Entry 5KG0 (X-ray diffraction, 1.60 A resolution); this record covers chains A and T of the 3 polymer chains in the assembly.

Chain A:
Name: DNA polymerase eta
Source organism: Homo sapiens
Notes: EC 2.7.7.7
UniProt: Q9Y253 (POLH_HUMAN); numbering as in UniProt (aligned over 1-432)
Chain sequence (435 residues; numbered -2 to 432; the number before each row is that of its first residue; numbers below 1 keep their minus sign (Gly-2 is residue -2)):
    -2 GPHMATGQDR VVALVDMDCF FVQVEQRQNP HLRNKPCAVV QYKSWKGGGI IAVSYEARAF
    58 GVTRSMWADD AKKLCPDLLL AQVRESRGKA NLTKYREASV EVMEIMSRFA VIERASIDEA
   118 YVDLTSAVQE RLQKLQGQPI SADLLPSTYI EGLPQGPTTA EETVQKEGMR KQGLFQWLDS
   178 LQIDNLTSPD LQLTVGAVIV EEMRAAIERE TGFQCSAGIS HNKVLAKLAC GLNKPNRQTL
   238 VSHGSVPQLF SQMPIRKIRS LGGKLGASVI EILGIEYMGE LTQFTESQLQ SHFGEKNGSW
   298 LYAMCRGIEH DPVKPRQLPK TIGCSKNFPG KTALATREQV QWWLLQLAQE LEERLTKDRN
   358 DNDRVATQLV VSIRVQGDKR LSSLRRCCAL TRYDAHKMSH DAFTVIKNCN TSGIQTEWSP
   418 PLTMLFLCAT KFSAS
Unresolved in the structure: 155-159
Differences from the reference sequence: expression tag (-2 to 0)
Swiss-Prot annotation at these positions:
  - binding site (Mg(2+)): Asp13, Met14, Asp115, Glu116
  - binding site (Mn(2+)): Asp13, Met14, Asp115, Glu116
  - binding site (a 2'-deoxyribonucleoside 5'-triphosphate): Arg61
  - natural variant: Val37 (deletion: In XPV), Leu75 (deletion: In XPV), Arg93 (R93P: In XPV), Arg111 (R111H: In XPV), Thr122 (T122P: In XPV), Gly153 (G153D: In a breast cancer sample), Thr191 (T191P: In XPV), Gly263 (G263V: In XPV), Val266 (V266D: In XPV), Gly295 (G295R: In XPV), Arg361 (R361S: In XPV)
  - mutagenesis: Tyr52 (Y52A/F: Reduces DNA polymerase activity; Y52E: Reduces DNA polymerase activity. Increases fidelity of replication and reduces translesion bypass), Arg61 (R61A: Reduces enzymatic activity by two-thirds), Ser62 (S62G: Increased DNA polymerase activity and translesion bypass compared to wild-type), Ala68 (A68S/V: Severe reduction in thymine dimer translesion bypass), Asn324 to Pro326 (Reduces binding to chromatin and to monoubiquitinated PCNA. Abolishes binding to monoubiquitinated PCNA; when associated with 705-E--H-713 Del)
Bound ions: Mn2+ site 1: Asp13, Asp115, Glu116 (together with 2'-deoxyadenosine 5'-triphosphate) (shared with 2 residues of chain P); Mn2+ site 2: Asp13, Met14, Asp115 (together with diphosphate) (shared with 1 residue of chain P)
Small-molecule neighbours: diphosphate / 2'-deoxyadenosine 5'-triphosphate: Asp13, Met14, Asp15, Cys16, Phe17, Phe18, Ile48, Ala49, Tyr52, Arg55, Arg61, Ile114, Asp115, Glu116, Lys231
What the authors report for this chain:
  - catalytic residues: Arg61 (proposed by the authors, not directly observed)

Chain T:
Molecule: 12-nt DNA strand
Sequence (12 nucleotides; numbered 1 to 12; the number before each row is that of its first residue):
     1 CATTATGACG CT
Small-molecule neighbours: diphosphate / 2'-deoxyadenosine 5'-triphosphate: DT3, DT4, DA5

Interface between chain A and chain T:
Pairs across the interface - 40 pairs, chain A then chain T:
  Gln38(A) - DT4(T)  hydrogen bond to the base
  Gln38(A) - DA5(T)  sugar contact
  Tyr39(A) - DT4(T)  phosphate contact
  Tyr39(A) - DA5(T)  hydrogen bond to the phosphate
  Trp42(A) - DA2(T)  stacking on the base
  Ile47(A) - DT3(T)  base contact
  Arg61(A) - DT3(T)  hydrogen bond to the base
  Ser62(A) - DT3(T)  base contact
  Trp64(A) - DA2(T)  phosphate contact
  Trp64(A) - DT3(T)  sugar contact
  Lys86(A) - DT6(T)  salt bridge to the phosphate
  Leu89(A) - DA5(T)  phosphate contact
  Leu89(A) - DT6(T)  phosphate contact
  Arg93(A) - DT6(T)  salt bridge to the phosphate
  Arg93(A) - DG7(T)  salt bridge to the phosphate
  Lys293(A) - DG10(T)  sugar contact
  Lys311(A) - DC9(T)  salt bridge to the phosphate
  Arg313(A) - DA8(T)  salt bridge to the phosphate
  Arg313(A) - DC9(T)  salt bridge to the phosphate
  Pro316(A) - DA8(T)  phosphate contact
  Lys317(A) - DA8(T)  hydrogen bond to the phosphate
  Lys317(A) - DC9(T)  salt bridge to the phosphate
  Thr318(A) - DG7(T)  sugar contact
  Thr318(A) - DA8(T)  hydrogen bond to the phosphate
  Ile319(A) - DG7(T)  phosphate contact
  Gly320(A) - DT6(T)  sugar contact
  Gly320(A) - DG7(T)  hydrogen bond to the phosphate
  Cys321(A) - DT6(T)  phosphate contact
  Ser322(A) - DA5(T)  sugar contact
  Ser322(A) - DT6(T)  hydrogen bond to the phosphate
  Lys323(A) - DA5(T)  salt bridge to the phosphate
  Asn324(A) - DT4(T)  sugar contact
  Asn324(A) - DA5(T)  hydrogen bond to the phosphate
  Pro326(A) - DC1(T)  phosphate contact
  Pro326(A) - DA2(T)  base contact
  Gly327(A) - DC1(T)  hydrogen bond to the phosphate
  Gly327(A) - DA2(T)  phosphate contact
  Thr329(A) - DA2(T)  base contact
  Arg351(A) - DT6(T)  salt bridge to the phosphate
  Arg351(A) - DG7(T)  salt bridge to the phosphate
Interface residues without a listed pair, chain A (32 interface residues in all): Gly46, Ile48, Ala87, Arg111, Glu347, Leu378

In short:
32 residues of chain A and 10 residues of chain T are in contact, with 9 hydrogen bonds, 10 salt bridges and 1
aromatic stacking contact. Polar contacts include Gln38(A)-DT4(T), Arg61(A)-DT3(T) and Tyr39(A)-DA5(T).
Diphosphate / 2'-deoxyadenosine 5'-triphosphate is bound between chain A and chain T. From the paper: the
catalytic residue Arg61(A).
Here chain A is DNA polymerase eta (Homo sapiens) and chain T is a 12-nt DNA strand. Entry 5KG0 (Human DNA
polymerase eta-DNA ternary complex: reaction first with 1 mM Mn2+ for 1800s then with ...) was determined by
X-ray diffraction together with 5KFA, 5KFB, 5KFC, 5KFD, 5KFE, 5KFF and 28 further entries from the same study.
